7BOG - chains A and L of the 13 polymer chains in the assembly; structure by electron microscopy, 2.75 A resolution.

Chain A:
Molecule: 16S rRNA
Source organism: Escherichia coli (strain K12)
Sequence (1542 nucleotides; numbered 1 to 1542; the number before each row is that of its first residue):
     1 AAAUUGAAGA GUUUGAUCAU GGCUCAGAUU GAACGCUGGC GGCAGGCCUA ACACAUGCAA
    61 GUCGAACGGU AACAGGAAGA AGCUUGCUUC UUUGCUGACG AGUGGCGGAC GGGUGAGUAA
   121 UGUCUGGGAA ACUGCCUGAU GGAGGGGGAU AACUACUGGA AACGGUAGCU AAUACCGCAU
   181 AACGUCGCAA GACCAAAGAG GGGGACCUUC GGGCCUCUUG CCAUCGGAUG UGCCCAGAUG
   241 GGAUUAGCUA GUAGGUGGGG UAACGGCUCA CCUAGGCGAC GAUCCCUAGC UGGUCUGAGA
   301 GGAUGACCAG CCACACUGGA ACUGAGACAC GGUCCAGACU CCUACGGGAG GCAGCAGUGG
   361 GGAAUAUUGC ACAAUGGGCG CAAGCCUGAU GCAGCCAUGC CGCGUGUAUG AAGAAGGCCU
   421 UCGGGUUGUA AAGUACUUUC AGCGGGGAGG AAGGGAGUAA AGUUAAUACC UUUGCUCAUU
   481 GACGUUACCC GCAGAAGAAG CACCGGCUAA CUCCGUGCCA GCAGCCXCGG UAAUACGGAG
   541 GGUGCAAGCG UUAAUCGGAA UUACUGGGCG UAAAGCGCAC GCAGGCGGUU UGUUAAGUCA
   601 GAUGUGAAAU CCCCGGGCUC AACCUGGGAA CUGCAUCUGA UACUGGCAAG CUUGAGUCUC
   661 GUAGAGGGGG GUAGAAUUCC AGGUGUAGCG GUGAAAUGCG UAGAGAUCUG GAGGAAUACC
   721 GGUGGCGAAG GCGGCCCCCU GGACGAAGAC UGACGCUCAG GUGCGAAAGC GUGGGGAGCA
   781 AACAGGAUUA GAUACCCUGG UAGUCCACGC CGUAAACGAU GUCGACUUGG AGGUUGUGCC
   841 CUUGAGGCGU GGCUUCCGGA GCUAACGCGU UAAGUCGACC GCCUGGGGAG UACGGCCGCA
   901 AGGUUAAAAC UCAAAUGAAU UGACGGGGGC CCGCACAAGC GGUGGAGCAU GUGGUUUAAU
   961 UCGAUGXAAC GCGAAGAACC UUACCUGGUC UUGACAUCCA CGGAAGUUUU CAGAGAUGAG
  1021 AAUGUGCCUU CGGGAACCGU GAGACAGGUG CUGCAUGGCU GUCGUCAGCU CGUGUUGUGA
  1081 AAUGUUGGGU UAAGUCCCGC AACGAGCGCA ACCCUUAUCC UUUGUUGCCA GCGGUCCGGC
  1141 CGGGAACUCA AAGGAGACUG CCAGUGAUAA ACUGGAGGAA GGUGGGGAUG ACGUCAAGUC
  1201 AUCAUGGCCC UUACGACCAG GGCUACACAC GUGCUACAAU GGCGCAUACA AAGAGAAGCG
  1261 ACCUCGCGAG AGCAAGCGGA CCUCAUAAAG UGCGUCGUAG UCCGGAUUGG AGUCUGCAAC
  1321 UCGACUCCAU GAAGUCGGAA UCGCUAGUAA UCGUGGAUCA GAAUGCCACG GUGAAUACGU
  1381 UCCCGGGCCU UGUACACACC GCCCGUXACA CCAUGGGAGU GGGUUGCAAA AGAAGUAGGU
  1441 AGCUUAACCU UCGGGAGGGC GCUUACCACU UUGUGAUUCA UGACUGGGGU GAAGUCGUAA
  1501 CAAGGUAACC GUAGGGGAAC CUGCGGUUGG AUCACCUCCU UA
Not modelled in the structure: 931-1386, 1400-1402, 1500-1505, 1537-1542
Modified positions: PSU (pseudouridine-5'-monophosphate) at position 516, G7M (N7-methyl-guanosine-5'-monophosphate) at position 527, 2MG (2N-methylguanosine-5'-monophosphate) at position 966, 5MC (5-methylcytidine-5'-monophosphate) at position 967, 2MG (2N-methylguanosine-5'-monophosphate) at position 1207, 4OC (4n,o2'-methylcytidine-5'-monophosphate) at position 1402, 5MC (5-methylcytidine-5'-monophosphate) at position 1407, UR3 (3-methyluridine-5'-monophoshate) at position 1498, 2MG (2N-methylguanosine-5'-monophosphate) at position 1516, MA6 (6N-dimethyladenosine-5'-monophoshate) at position 1518, MA6 (6N-dimethyladenosine-5'-monophoshate) at position 1519
Ion coordination: Mg2+ site 1 near U13 (its only coordinating residue here); Mg2+ site 2 near G21 (its only coordinating residue here); Mg2+ site 3: C48, G115; Mg2+ site 4 near A53 (its only coordinating residue here); Mg2+ site 5: A59, U387; Mg2+ site 6 near G100 (its only coordinating residue here); Mg2+ site 7: A109, G331; Mg2+ site 8 near G111 (its only coordinating residue here); Mg2+ site 9 near G113 (its only coordinating residue here); Mg2+ site 10: G145, A197; Mg2+ site 11 near A171 (its only coordinating residue here); Mg2+ site 12: A174, C175; 29 more Mg2+ sites not listed
What the authors report for this chain:
  - conformationally variable residues (order/disorder transition): U1393 to A1394

Chain L:
Name: 30S ribosomal protein S12
Source organism: Escherichia coli (strain K12)
Reference sequence: P0A7S3 (RS12_ECOLI); residue numbers follow UniProt; this construct covers 1-124
Chain sequence (124 residues; each row starts with the number of its first residue):
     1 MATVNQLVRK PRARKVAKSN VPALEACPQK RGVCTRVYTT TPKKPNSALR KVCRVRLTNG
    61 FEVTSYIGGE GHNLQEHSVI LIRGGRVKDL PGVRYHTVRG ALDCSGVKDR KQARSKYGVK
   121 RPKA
Not modelled in the structure: 1
Modified positions: Asp89 ((3R)-3-(methylsulfanyl)-L-aspartic acid; D2T)
Swiss-Prot annotation at these positions:
  - modified residue: Lys108 (N6-acetyllysine)
  - natural variant: Lys43 (K43R: Confers streptomycin resistance but not hyperaccurate translation)
  - mutagenesis: Leu57 (L57H: Protein is not incorporated into ribosomes), Lys88 (K88Q: Confers low-level resistance to streptomycin and a 15% decrease in the translational elongation rate)

How chain A and chain L interact:
Residue-residue contacts (116):
  A33(A) - Pro28(L)  sugar contact
  A33(A) - Gln29(L)  hydrogen bond to the sugar
  C34(A) - Gln29(L)  sugar contact
  C34(A) - Val98(L)  sugar contact
  G35(A) - Gly100(L)  sugar contact
  G35(A) - Ser115(L)  hydrogen bond to the sugar
  G35(A) - Gly118(L)  hydrogen bond to the sugar
  C36(A) - Arg114(L)  hydrogen bond to the sugar
  C36(A) - Ser115(L)  sugar contact
  C36(A) - Val119(L)  sugar contact
  C36(A) - Lys120(L)  salt bridge to the phosphate
  C36(A) - Arg121(L)  phosphate contact
  U37(A) - Lys120(L)  phosphate contact
  U37(A) - Arg121(L)  hydrogen bond to the phosphate
  G362(A) - Lys30(L)  phosphate contact
  G362(A) - Arg31(L)  salt bridge to the phosphate
  G362(A) - Thr58(L)  phosphate contact
  A363(A) - Cys27(L)  hydrogen bond to the base
  A363(A) - Pro28(L)  base contact
  A363(A) - Gln29(L)  base contact
  A363(A) - Lys30(L)  salt bridge to the phosphate
  A363(A) - Arg31(L)  salt bridge to the phosphate
  A363(A) - Thr58(L)  hydrogen bond to the phosphate
  A363(A) - Leu81(L)  sugar contact
  G500(A) - Arg121(L)  salt bridge to the phosphate
  C501(A) - Arg114(L)  salt bridge to the phosphate
  C501(A) - Ser115(L)  hydrogen bond to the phosphate
  C501(A) - Arg121(L)  salt bridge to the phosphate
  A502(A) - Ala113(L)  phosphate contact
  A502(A) - Arg114(L)  hydrogen bond to the phosphate
  A502(A) - Ser115(L)  hydrogen bond to the phosphate
  A502(A) - Lys116(L)  phosphate contact
  C503(A) - Ala113(L)  phosphate contact
  C503(A) - Lys116(L)  salt bridge to the phosphate
  C518(A) - Ser47(L)  phosphate contact
  C519(A) - Ser47(L)  hydrogen bond to the phosphate
  A520(A) - Ala48(L)  phosphate contact
  A520(A) - Leu49(L)  hydrogen bond to the phosphate
  A520(A) - Glu70(L)  hydrogen bond to the sugar
  G521(A) - Arg50(L)  hydrogen bond to the base
  G521(A) - Lys51(L)  salt bridge to the phosphate
  G521(A) - Gly69(L)  phosphate contact
  G521(A) - Glu70(L)  phosphate contact
  G521(A) - Gly71(L)  phosphate contact
  C522(A) - Asn46(L)  base contact
  C522(A) - Arg50(L)  base contact
  C522(A) - Tyr66(L)  hydrogen bond to the phosphate
  C522(A) - Gly68(L)  phosphate contact
  C522(A) - Gly69(L)  hydrogen bond to the phosphate
  C522(A) - Tyr117(L)  phosphate contact
  A523(A) - Arg50(L)  base contact
  A523(A) - Asp89(L)  base contact
  C525(A) - Arg86(L)  salt bridge to the phosphate
  C526(A) - Lys88(L)  salt bridge to the phosphate
  G7M_527(A) - Asn46(L)  base contact
  G7M_527(A) - Asp89(L)  base contact
  C528(A) - Asn46(L)  hydrogen bond to the base
  G529(A) - Asn46(L)  base contact
  G529(A) - Ser47(L)  hydrogen bond to the base
  G537(A) - Arg110(L)  salt bridge to the phosphate
  G538(A) - Arg110(L)  salt bridge to the phosphate
  G538(A) - Lys111(L)  hydrogen bond to the phosphate
  G538(A) - Gln112(L)  hydrogen bond to the phosphate
  A539(A) - Lys111(L)  phosphate contact
  A539(A) - Gln112(L)  phosphate contact
  G550(A) - Lys116(L)  sugar contact
  U551(A) - Arg83(L)  hydrogen bond to the sugar
  U552(A) - Pro28(L)  hydrogen bond to the sugar
  U552(A) - Arg83(L)  sugar contact
  U552(A) - Gly84(L)  hydrogen bond to the sugar
  A553(A) - Val21(L)  phosphate contact
  A553(A) - Leu24(L)  sugar contact
  A553(A) - Ala26(L)  hydrogen bond to the sugar
  A553(A) - Cys27(L)  sugar contact
  A553(A) - Pro28(L)  sugar contact
  A553(A) - Gly84(L)  phosphate contact
  A554(A) - Ser19(L)  phosphate contact
  A554(A) - Ala26(L)  sugar contact
  U561(A) - Arg14(L)  hydrogen bond to the base
  U562(A) - Arg12(L)  base contact
  U562(A) - Ala13(L)  hydrogen bond to the base
  U562(A) - Arg14(L)  salt bridge to the phosphate
  A563(A) - Arg12(L)  base contact
  C564(A) - Leu7(L)  phosphate contact
  C564(A) - Arg12(L)  salt bridge to the phosphate
  G567(A) - Arg12(L)  hydrogen bond to the base
  G568(A) - Ala2(L)  base contact
  G585(A) - Asn5(L)  hydrogen bond to the sugar
  C879(A) - Asn5(L)  phosphate contact
  C880(A) - Thr3(L)  phosphate contact
  C880(A) - Asn5(L)  phosphate contact
  C880(A) - Gln6(L)  base contact
  C880(A) - Arg9(L)  salt bridge to the phosphate
  G881(A) - Gln6(L)  hydrogen bond to the phosphate
  G881(A) - Arg9(L)  salt bridge to the phosphate
  C882(A) - Ala2(L)  base contact
  C882(A) - Gln6(L)  base contact
  C883(A) - Arg12(L)  base contact
  U884(A) - Arg12(L)  base contact
  U884(A) - Arg14(L)  sugar contact
  A908(A) - Lys15(L)  salt bridge to the phosphate
  A909(A) - Lys18(L)  phosphate contact
  C910(A) - Lys18(L)  salt bridge to the phosphate
  C910(A) - Arg94(L)  salt bridge to the phosphate
  U911(A) - Arg94(L)  salt bridge to the phosphate
  C912(A) - Lys43(L)  salt bridge to the phosphate
  C912(A) - Pro91(L)  phosphate contact
  A913(A) - Lys88(L)  salt bridge to the phosphate
  C1411(A) - Arg54(L)  phosphate contact
  C1412(A) - Arg54(L)  salt bridge to the phosphate
  U1490(A) - Pro91(L)  sugar contact
  A1492(A) - Thr41(L)  hydrogen bond to the sugar
  A1492(A) - Pro42(L)  sugar contact
  A1492(A) - Lys43(L)  phosphate contact
  A1492(A) - Lys44(L)  salt bridge to the phosphate
  A1493(A) - Lys44(L)  salt bridge to the phosphate
Interface residues without a listed pair, chain A (59 interface residues in all): A32, C536, A759, G885, G1491
Interface residues without a listed pair, chain L (64 interface residues in all): Pro22, Pro45, Gly85, Arg99, Asp109

In short:
59 residues of chain A face 64 of chain L across their interface, with 30 hydrogen bonds and 26 salt bridges.
Polar contacts include A363(A)-Cys27(L), G521(A)-Arg50(L) and C528(A)-Asn46(L). The Mg2+ site 3 is built by
C48(A) and G115(A). Curated annotation (UniProt) lists 2 mutagenesis sites on chain L. The paper reports
conformational variability at U1393(A).
Here chain A is 16S rRNA and chain L is 30S ribosomal protein S12, both from Escherichia coli (strain K12).
Entry 7BOG (Bacterial 30S ribosomal subunit assembly complex state E (body domain)) was determined by electron
microscopy (same publication as 7AF3, 7AF5, 7AF8, 7AFA, 7AFD, 7AFH and 17 further entries).
